6ES6 - chains A and B; structure by solution NMR.

Chain A:
Name: CID
Organism: Homo sapiens
Sequence (45 residues; numbered 1038 to 1082; the number before each row is that of its first residue):
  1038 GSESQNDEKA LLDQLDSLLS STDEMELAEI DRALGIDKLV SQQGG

Chain B:
Name: NCBD
Organism: Homo sapiens
Sequence (50 residues; each row starts with the number of its first residue):
  2060 GSIPPNALQD LLRTLRSPSS PQQQQQVLNI LKSNPQLMAA FIKQRAAKYQ

How chain A and chain B interact:
Pairs across the interface - 45 pairs, chain A then chain B:
  N1043(A) - P2063(B)
  D1044(A) - I2062(B)
  D1044(A) - P2063(B)
  D1044(A) - P2064(B)
  E1045(A) - P2063(B)
  E1045(A) - P2064(B)
  E1045(A) - L2067(B)
  E1045(A) - Q2068(B)
  E1045(A) - L2071(B)
  E1045(A) - L2096(B)
  K1046(A) - Q2095(B)
  K1046(A) - L2096(B)
  K1046(A) - A2099(B)
  L1048(A) - P2063(B)
  L1049(A) - L2071(B)
  L1049(A) - L2074(B)
  L1049(A) - R2075(B)
  L1049(A) - L2096(B)
  L1052(A) - R2075(B)
  D1053(A) - F2100(B)
  D1053(A) - Q2103(B)
  L1056(A) - Q2103(B)
  L1056(A) - R2104(B)
  E1061(A) - K2107(B)
  L1064(A) - R2104(B)
  L1064(A) - K2107(B)
  A1065(A) - K2107(B)
  I1067(A) - L2087(B)
  I1067(A) - L2090(B)
  I1067(A) - R2104(B)
  D1068(A) - R2104(B)
  D1068(A) - A2105(B)
  D1068(A) - K2107(B)
  L1071(A) - L2087(B)
  L1071(A) - K2091(B)
  I1073(A) - K2091(B)
  I1073(A) - M2097(B)
  I1073(A) - I2101(B)
  I1073(A) - R2104(B)
  L1076(A) - K2091(B)
  L1076(A) - M2097(B)
  V1077(A) - I2101(B)
  Q1080(A) - P2094(B)
  Q1080(A) - M2097(B)
  Q1080(A) - A2098(B)
Interface residues without a listed pair, chain A (22 interface residues in all): S1057, E1066, G1072
Interface residues without a listed pair, chain B (24 interface residues in all): Q2084
Interface features reported in the paper:
  - specific contacts: D1068(A)-K2107(B)
  - interface residues, chain A: D1044(A), E1045(A), L1048(A), L1056(A), A1070(A), L1076(A), Q1080(A)
  - interface residues, chain B: I2062(B), L2067(B), Q2068(B), K2091(B), Q2095(B), Q2103(B), A2105(B)

Summary:
22 residues of chain A face 24 of chain B across their interface. The paper describes a contact between
D1068(A) and K2107(B). From the paper: interface residues D1044(A), E1045(A) and I2062(B) among others.
Chain A is CID and chain B is NCBD, both from Homo sapiens; the structure, Structure and dynamics conspire in
the evolution of affinity between intrinsically disordered proteins, was determined by solution NMR, deposited
together with 6ES5 and 6ES7.
